PDB entry 5OY7 | X-ray diffraction, 5.77 A resolution (low resolution: residue-level contacts below are approximate; hydrogen-bond / salt-bridge calls are withheld) | chains M and h of the 34 polymer chains in the assembly

[Chain M]
Molecule: Histone H3
Organism: Xenopus laevis
Reference sequence: Q92133 (Q92133_XENLA); residues 1-135 here correspond to UniProt positions 2-136 (UniProt number = residue number + 1)
Chain sequence (135 residues; row label = number of the first residue in the row):
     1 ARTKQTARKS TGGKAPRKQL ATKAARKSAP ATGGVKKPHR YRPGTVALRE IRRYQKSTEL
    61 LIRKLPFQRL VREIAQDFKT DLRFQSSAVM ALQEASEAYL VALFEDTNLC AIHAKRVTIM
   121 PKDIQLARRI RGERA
Disordered / not traced: 1-38
Sequence notes: conflict Ala102 (Gly103 in Q92133), Ala111 (Gly112 in Q92133)

[Chain h]
Molecule: 628-nt DNA strand
Organism: synthetic construct
Sequence (628 nucleotides; each row starts with the number of its first residue; numbers below 1 keep their minus sign (DA-625 is residue -625)):
  -625 ATCGCACAGG ATGTATATAT CTGACACGTG CCTGGAGACT AGGGAGTAAT CCCCTTGGCG
  -565 GTTAAAACGC GGGGGACAGC GCGTACGTGC GTTTAAGCGG TGCTAGAGCT GTCTACGACC
  -505 AATTGAGCGG CCTCGGCA
 -488A C
  -487 CGGGATTCTC CAGGGAGTAC TGCACAGGAT GTATATATCT GACACGTGCC TGGAGACTAG
  -427 GGAGTAATCC CCTTGGCGGT TAAAACGCGG GGGACAGCGC GTACGTGCGT TTAAGCGGTG
  -367 CTAGAGCTGT CTACGACCAA TTGAGCGGCC TCGGC
 -333A A
  -332 CCGGGATTCT CCAGGGAGTA CTGCACAGGA TGTATATATC TGACACGTGC CTGGAGACTA
  -272 GGGAGTAATC CCCTTGGCGG TTAAAACGCG GGGGACAGCG CGTACGTGCG TTTAAGCGGT
  -212 GCTAGAGCTG TCTACGACCA ATTGAGCGGC CTCGGCA
 -176A C
  -175 CGGGATTCTC CAGGGAGTAC TGCACAGGAT GTATATATCT GACACGTGCC TGGAGACTAG
  -115 GGAGTAATCC CCTTGGCGGT TAAAACGCGG GGGACAGCGC GTACGTGCGT TTAAGCGGTG
   -55 CTAGAGCTGT CTACGACCAA TTGAGCGGCC TCGGCACCGG GATTCTCCAG GGGAT
Disordered / not traced: -625 to -623, -488A, -333A, -176A, -3 to -1

[Interface between chain M and chain h]
Pairs across the interface (26; chain M residue first):
  His39(M) with DC-477(h)
  Arg40(M) with DG-555(h); DC-477(h); DA-476(h)
  Tyr41(M) with DC-478(h); DC-477(h)
  Arg42(M) with DG-552(h); DC-477(h)
  Pro43(M) with DG-553(h)
  Thr45(M) with DC-477(h)
  Arg63(M) with DA-561(h); DA-560(h)
  Arg72(M) with DT-570(h)
  Arg83(M) with DT-571(h); DT-570(h)
  Phe84(M) with DT-571(h); DT-570(h)
  Gln85(M) with DT-571(h)
  Ser86(M) with DT-571(h)
  Arg116(M) with DA-550(h); DC-549(h)
  Val117(M) with DA-550(h)
  Thr118(M) with DG-551(h); DA-550(h)
  Met120(M) with DA-550(h); DC-549(h)
Also at the interface, not in a pair above, chain M (18 interface residues in all): Leu82, Lys115

[Overview]
18 residues of chain M face 13 of chain h across their interface.
Chain M is Histone H3 (Xenopus laevis) and chain h is a 628-nt DNA strand (synthetic construct); the
structure, Structure of the 4_601_157 tetranucleosome (P1 form), was determined by X-ray diffraction (same
publication as 5OXV).
